Entry 8TNG (electron microscopy, 3.58 A resolution); this record covers chains B and E of the 9 polymer chains in the assembly.

[Chain B]
Name: Envelope glycoproteiHIV-1 BG505 DS-SOSIP gp41n gp41
From: Human immunodeficiency virus 1
Reference sequence: Q2N0S6 (Q2N0S6_9HIV1); residues 512-664 here correspond to UniProt positions 509-661 (UniProt number = residue number - 3)
Chain sequence (153 residues; numbered 512 to 664; the number before each row is that of its first residue):
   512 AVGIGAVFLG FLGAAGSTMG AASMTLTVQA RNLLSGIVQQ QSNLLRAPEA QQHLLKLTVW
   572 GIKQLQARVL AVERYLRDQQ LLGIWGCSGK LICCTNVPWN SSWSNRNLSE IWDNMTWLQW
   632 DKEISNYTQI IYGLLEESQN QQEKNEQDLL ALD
Unresolved in the structure: 512-517, 548-567
Differences from the reference sequence: conflict Pro559 (Ile556 in Q2N0S6), Cys605 (Thr602 in Q2N0S6)
Cystine bridges: Cys598-Cys604
Glycans and other covalent adducts: N-acetylglucosamine (NAG) linked to Asn637
Small-molecule neighbours: N-acetylglucosamine (NAG; 2-acetamido-2-deoxy-beta-D-glucopyranose): Phe519, Gly527, Ser528

[Chain E]
Name: HIV-1 BG505 DS-SOSIP gp120
From: Human immunodeficiency virus 1
Reference sequence: Q2N0S6 (Q2N0S6_9HIV1); the construct lacks a stretch of the UniProt sequence and is renumbered around it, so the offset changes along the chain: 31-141 = UniProt 30-140; 150-186 = UniProt 141-177; 188-309 = UniProt 187-308; 312-321 = UniProt 309-318; 2 more segments
Chain sequence (481 residues; row label = number of the first residue in the row; note: 12 numbers in that range are skipped by the numbering (no residue carries them; nothing is unmodelled there); a row labelled like 186A-186I holds insertion residues (186A, then the next letters in order)):
    31 AENLWVTVYY GVPVWKDAET TLFCASDAKA YETEKHNVWA THACVPTDPN PQEIHLENVT
    91 EEFNMWKNNM VEQMHTDIIS LWDQSLKPCV KLTPLCVTLQ CTNVTNNITD D
   150 MRGELKNCSF NMTTELRDKK QKVYSLFYRL DVVQINE
186A-186I NQGNRSNNS
   188 NKEYRLINCN TSACTQACPK VSFEPIPIHY CAPAGFAILK CKDKKFNGTG PCPSVSTVQC
   248 THGIKPVVST QLLLNGSLAE EEVMIRSENI TNNAKNILVQ FNTPVQINCT RPNNNTRKSI
   308 RI
   312 GPGQAFYATG
  321A D
   322 IIGDIRQAHC NVSKATWNET LGKVVKQLRK HFGNNTIIRF ANSSGGDLEV TTHSFNCGGE
   382 FFYCNTSGLF NSTWISN
   400 TSVQGSNSTG SNDSITLPCR IKQIINMWQR IGQCMYAPPI QGVIRCVSNI TGLILTRDGG
   460 STNSTTETFR PGGGDMRDNW RSELYKYKVV KIEPLGVAPT RCKRRVVGRR RRRR
Unresolved in the structure: 186A-186I, 400-410, 506-513
Differences from the reference sequence: conflict Cys201 (Ile200 in Q2N0S6), Asn332 (Thr330 in Q2N0S6), Cys433 (Ala430 in Q2N0S6), Cys501 (Ala498 in Q2N0S6); expression tag (509-513)
Cystine bridges: Cys54-Cys74, Cys119-Cys205, Cys126-Cys196, Cys131-Cys157, Cys201-Cys433, Cys218-Cys247, Cys228-Cys239, Cys296-Cys331, Cys378-Cys445, Cys385-Cys418
Glycans and other covalent adducts: N-acetylglucosamine (NAG) linked to Asn88, Asn133, Asn156, Asn160, Asn197, Asn234, Asn262, Asn276, Asn295, Asn301, Asn332, Asn339, Asn363, Asn386, Asn392, Asn448

[Interface between chain B and chain E]
Pairs across the interface (4):
  Gln658(B) - Tyr39(E)
  Gln658(B) - Cys501(E)  hydrogen bond
  Leu661(B) - Arg504(E)
  Ala662(B) - Arg500(E)
Also at the interface, not in a pair above, chain B (4 interface residues in all): Asp664
Also at the interface, not in a pair above, chain E (6 interface residues in all): Thr499, Lys502

[Overview]
The interface between chain B and chain E involves 4 residues on one side and 6 on the other, with 1 hydrogen
bond. Its one hydrogen-bonded contact is Gln658(B)-Cys501(E). Bound to chain B: N-acetylglucosamine.
N-acetylglucosamine is covalently linked to Asn637(B).
Chain B is Envelope glycoproteiHIV-1 BG505 DS-SOSIP gp41n gp41 and chain E is HIV-1 BG505 DS-SOSIP gp120, both
from Human immunodeficiency virus 1; the structure, Cryo-EM structure of HIV-1 Env BG505 DS-SOSIP in complex
with broadly neutralizing llama nanobody R27 targeting ..., was determined by electron microscopy together
with 8TNH and 8TNI from the same study.
